4TUL - chains H and I of the 3 polymer chains in the assembly; structure by X-ray diffraction, 1.40 A resolution.

== Chain H ==
Protein: Heavy chain of monoclonal antibody against neuroblastoma associated antigen
Organism: Mus musculus
Notes: antibody fragment or engineered binder
Sequence (214 residues; row label = number of the first residue in the row):
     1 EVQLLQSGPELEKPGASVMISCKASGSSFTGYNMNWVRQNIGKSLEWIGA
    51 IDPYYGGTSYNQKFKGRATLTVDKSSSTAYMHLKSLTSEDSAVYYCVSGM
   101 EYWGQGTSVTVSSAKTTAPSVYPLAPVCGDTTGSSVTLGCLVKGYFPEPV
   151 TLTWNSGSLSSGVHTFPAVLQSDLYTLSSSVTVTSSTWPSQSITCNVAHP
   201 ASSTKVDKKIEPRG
Not modelled in the structure: 1, 27, 129-133, 214
Disulfides: C22-C96, C140-C195
What the authors report for this chain:
  - mutagenesis - N33A, N35A: abolished binding to GD2
  - mutagenesis - A50K: decreased binding to GD2

== Chain I ==
Protein: peptide2
Sequence (17 residues; each row starts with the number of its first residue):
     1 VCNPLTGALLCSAAEGD
Not modelled in the structure: 12-17
Disulfides: C2-C11

== How chain H and chain I interact ==
Residue-residue contacts - 23 pairs, chain H then chain I:
  G31(H) - V1(I)
  G31(H) - N3(I)
  Y32(H) - V1(I)
  Y32(H) - N3(I)
  N33(H) - V1(I)  hydrogen bond (side chain-backbone)
  N33(H) - N3(I)
  N33(H) - L9(I)
  N33(H) - L10(I)
  N35(H) - L9(I)
  W47(H) - L9(I)  hydrophobic
  A50(H) - L10(I)
  I51(H) - L10(I)
  D52(H) - V1(I)  hydrogen bond (side chain-backbone)
  D52(H) - L10(I)
  G57(H) - L10(I)
  T58(H) - L10(I)
  S59(H) - L9(I)
  G99(H) - N3(I)
  G99(H) - L5(I)
  M100(H) - L5(I)
  M100(H) - T6(I)
  E101(H) - P4(I)
  E101(H) - L5(I)
Also at the interface, not in a pair above, chain H (15 interface residues in all): T30
From the paper, about this interface:
  - specific contacts: G31(H)-N3(I) (backbone contact), N33(H)-V1(I) (hydrogen bond), N33(H)-N3(I) (backbone contact), D52(H)-V1(I) (hydrogen bond)
  - epitope / paratope residues, chain H: G31(H), N33(H), D52(H)

== Overview ==
15 residues of chain H and 7 residues of chain I are in contact, with 2 hydrogen bonds. Among the polar pairs
are N33(H)-V1(I) and D52(H)-V1(I). The authors report backbone contacts between G31(H) and N3(I) and N33(H)
and N3(I); hydrogen bonds between N33(H) and V1(I) and D52(H) and V1(I). From the paper: N33A and N35A of
chain H abolish binding to GD2; epitope/paratope residues G31(H), N33(H) and D52(H).
Chain H is Heavy chain of monoclonal antibody against neuroblastoma associated antigen (Mus musculus) and
chain I is peptide2; the structure, Crystal structure of monoclonal antibody against neuroblastoma associated
antigen, was determined by X-ray diffraction (same publication as 4TRP, 4TUJ, 4TUK and 4TUO).
